PDB entry 2Q3E | X-ray diffraction, 2.00 A resolution | chains E and F of the 6 polymer chains in the assembly

# Chain E (and F)
Protein: UDP-glucose 6-dehydrogenase
From: Homo sapiens
Notes: EC 1.1.1.22; chain F of this document is another copy of the same molecule, construct and numbering; everything in this record applies to it too
UniProt: O60701 (UGDH_HUMAN); residues 1-466 here = UniProt positions 1-466
Sequence (467 residues; row label = number of the first residue in the row; numbering starts at 0):
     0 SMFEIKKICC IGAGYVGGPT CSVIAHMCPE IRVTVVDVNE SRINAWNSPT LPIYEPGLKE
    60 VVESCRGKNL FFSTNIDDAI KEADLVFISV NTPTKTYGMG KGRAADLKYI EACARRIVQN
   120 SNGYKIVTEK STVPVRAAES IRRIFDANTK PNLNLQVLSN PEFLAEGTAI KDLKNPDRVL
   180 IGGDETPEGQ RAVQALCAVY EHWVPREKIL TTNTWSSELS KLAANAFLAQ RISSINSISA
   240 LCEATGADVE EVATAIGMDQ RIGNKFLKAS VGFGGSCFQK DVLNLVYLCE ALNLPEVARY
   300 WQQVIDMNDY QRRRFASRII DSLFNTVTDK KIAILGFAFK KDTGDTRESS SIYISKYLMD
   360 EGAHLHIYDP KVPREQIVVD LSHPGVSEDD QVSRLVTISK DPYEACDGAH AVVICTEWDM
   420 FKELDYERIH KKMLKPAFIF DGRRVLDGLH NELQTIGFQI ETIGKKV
Unresolved in the structure: 0-1, 383-388 (chain F: 0, 383-388)
Differences from the reference sequence: cloning artifact (0)
Small-molecule neighbours:
  - NADH (NAI; 1,4-dihydronicotinamide adenine dinucleotide): Ile10, Gly11, Ala12, Gly13, Tyr14, Val15, Gly16, Asp36, Val37, Asn38, Arg41, Ile75, Ser88, Val89, Asn90, Thr91, Tyr108, Ala111, Cys112, Ser130, Thr131, Glu161, Leu163, Glu165, Lys220, Ser275, Cys276, Lys279, Arg346
  - uridine-5'-diphosphate-glucose (UPG): Glu161, Phe162, Leu163, Ala164, Glu165, Lys220, Asn224, Leu227, Ile231, Phe265, Leu266, Lys267, Ser269, Gly271, Phe272, Gly273, Gly274, Cys276, Phe277, Asp280, Phe338, Lys339, Glu416, Arg442
From the paper describing this entry:
  - specificity-determining residues: Asp36
  - catalytic residues: Thr131, Cys276
  - binding site for NADH: Asp36, Thr131, Glu165, Asp280
  - binding site for uridine-5'-diphosphate-glucose: Arg260
  - mutagenesis - T131A, C276A, C276S (>=10,000-fold): decreased catalytic activity
  - catalytic residues: Glu161, Lys220, Asn224, Asp280 (proposed by the authors, not directly observed)
  - mutagenesis - C276A (1.6 +/- 0.3 mum): unchanged binding to NAD+

# How chain E and chain F interact
Contacting residue pairs (118; chain E residue first):
  Arg135(E) with Thr244(F), hydrogen bond (side chain-backbone)
  Asp176(E) with Met257(F); Asp258(F); Gln259(F), hydrogen bond (side chain-backbone)
  Arg177(E) with Ala254(F), hydrogen bond (side chain-backbone); Ile255(F); Met257(F); Asp258(F)
  Leu209(E) with Ala254(F), hydrophobic; Met257(F), hydrophobic
  Thr211(E) with Glu250(F)
  Trp214(E) with Thr244(F); Gly245(F), hydrogen bond (side chain-backbone)
  Ser215(E) with Ala246(F)
  Leu218(E) with Cys241(F), hydrophobic; Thr244(F); Ala246(F), hydrophobic
  Ser219(E) with Val251(F); Ala254(F)
  Ala222(E) with Ile237(F), hydrophobic; Ile255(F), hydrophobic
  Ala223(E) with Ile261(F)
  Phe226(E) with Ser233(F); Ile234(F); Ile237(F), hydrophobic; Ile255(F), hydrophobic; Leu266(F), hydrophobic
  Leu227(E) with Asp258(F); Arg260(F); Ile261(F), hydrophobic
  Gln229(E) with Gln229(F); Ser233(F), hydrogen bond; Tyr299(F), hydrogen bond (backbone-side chain)
  Arg230(E) with Arg230(F); Arg260(F)
  Ser232(E) with Tyr299(F)
  Ser233(E) with Phe226(F); Gln229(F), hydrogen bond; Tyr299(F), hydrogen bond; Trp300(F)
  Ile234(E) with Phe226(F)
  Ser236(E) with Val296(F); Tyr299(F); Trp300(F), hydrogen bond
  Ala239(E) with Leu293(F); Val296(F), hydrophobic
  Leu240(E) with Leu284(F), hydrophobic; Leu287(F), hydrophobic; Cys288(F), hydrophobic; Leu291(F), hydrophobic; Leu293(F), hydrophobic; Val296(F), hydrophobic
  Cys241(E) with Leu218(F), hydrophobic
  Ala243(E) with Leu291(F), hydrophobic
  Thr244(E) with Val134(F); Arg135(F), hydrogen bond (backbone-side chain); Trp214(F); Leu218(F); Leu291(F)
  Gly245(E) with Trp214(F), hydrogen bond (backbone-side chain)
  Ala246(E) with Trp214(F); Ser215(F); Leu218(F), hydrophobic
  Asp247(E) with Ser215(F)
  Glu250(E) with Thr211(F), hydrogen bond
  Val251(E) with Ser215(F); Ser219(F)
  Ala254(E) with Arg177(F), hydrogen bond (backbone-side chain); Leu209(F), hydrophobic; Ser219(F)
  Ile255(E) with Ala222(F), hydrophobic
  Met257(E) with Asp176(F); Arg177(F); Leu209(F), hydrophobic
  Asp258(E) with Asp176(F); Arg177(F); Leu227(F)
  Gln259(E) with Asp176(F), hydrogen bond (backbone-side chain)
  Arg260(E) with Leu227(F); Arg230(F); Lys264(F); Phe265(F)
  Ile261(E) with Ala223(F); Leu227(F), hydrophobic
  Lys264(E) with Arg260(F)
  Phe265(E) with Arg260(F)
  Leu266(E) with Phe226(F), hydrophobic
  Leu284(E) with Leu240(F), hydrophobic
  Leu287(E) with Leu240(F), hydrophobic
  Cys288(E) with Leu240(F), hydrophobic
  Leu291(E) with Leu240(F), hydrophobic; Ala243(F), hydrophobic; Thr244(F)
  Leu293(E) with Ala239(F); Leu240(F), hydrophobic; Ala243(F), hydrophobic; Tyr309(F)
  Glu295(E) with Met306(F); Tyr309(F)
  Val296(E) with Ser236(F); Ala239(F), hydrophobic; Met306(F), hydrophobic
  Arg298(E) with Gln302(F)
  Tyr299(E) with Gln229(F), hydrogen bond (side chain-backbone); Ser232(F); Ser233(F), hydrogen bond; Gln302(F), hydrogen bond (backbone-side chain); Met306(F), hydrophobic
  Trp300(E) with Ser233(F); Ser236(F), hydrogen bond
  Gln302(E) with Arg298(F); Tyr299(F), hydrogen bond (side chain-backbone); Gln302(F)
  Met306(E) with Glu295(F); Val296(F), hydrophobic; Tyr299(F), hydrophobic
  Tyr309(E) with Leu293(F); Glu295(F)
Also at the interface, not in a pair above, chain E (61 interface residues in all): Val134, Phe162, Ala164, Glu206, Lys207, Ile237, Thr253, Val303, Arg312
Also at the interface, not in a pair above, chain F (62 interface residues in all): Phe162, Ala164, Leu179, Glu206, Lys207, Asn212, Asp247, Thr253, Val303

# Overview
Chain E and chain F form an interface of 61 and 62 residues respectively; the contacts include 19 hydrogen
bonds. Polar pairs include Arg135(E)-Thr244(F), Asp176(E)-Gln259(F) and Arg177(E)-Ala254(F). Ligands of chain
E: NADH and uridine-5'-diphosphate-glucose. From the paper: catalytic residues Thr131(E), Cys276(E) and
Glu161(E) among others; T131A, C276A and C276S of chain E reduce catalytic activity.
Both chains are UDP-glucose 6-dehydrogenase (Homo sapiens). Entry 2Q3E (Structure of human UDP-glucose
dehydrogenase complexed with NADH and UDP-glucose) was determined by X-ray diffraction together with 3ITK and
2QG4 from the same study.
